PDB entry 8U49 | X-ray diffraction, 1.80 A resolution | chain A

[Chain A]
Name: Endoglucanase
Organism: Bacillus licheniformis DSM 13
Notes: EC 3.2.1.4
Reference sequence: Q65JI9 (Q65JI9_BACLD); residues 1-619 here correspond to UniProt positions 36-654 (UniProt number = residue number + 35)
Sequence (619 residues; each row starts with the number of its first residue):
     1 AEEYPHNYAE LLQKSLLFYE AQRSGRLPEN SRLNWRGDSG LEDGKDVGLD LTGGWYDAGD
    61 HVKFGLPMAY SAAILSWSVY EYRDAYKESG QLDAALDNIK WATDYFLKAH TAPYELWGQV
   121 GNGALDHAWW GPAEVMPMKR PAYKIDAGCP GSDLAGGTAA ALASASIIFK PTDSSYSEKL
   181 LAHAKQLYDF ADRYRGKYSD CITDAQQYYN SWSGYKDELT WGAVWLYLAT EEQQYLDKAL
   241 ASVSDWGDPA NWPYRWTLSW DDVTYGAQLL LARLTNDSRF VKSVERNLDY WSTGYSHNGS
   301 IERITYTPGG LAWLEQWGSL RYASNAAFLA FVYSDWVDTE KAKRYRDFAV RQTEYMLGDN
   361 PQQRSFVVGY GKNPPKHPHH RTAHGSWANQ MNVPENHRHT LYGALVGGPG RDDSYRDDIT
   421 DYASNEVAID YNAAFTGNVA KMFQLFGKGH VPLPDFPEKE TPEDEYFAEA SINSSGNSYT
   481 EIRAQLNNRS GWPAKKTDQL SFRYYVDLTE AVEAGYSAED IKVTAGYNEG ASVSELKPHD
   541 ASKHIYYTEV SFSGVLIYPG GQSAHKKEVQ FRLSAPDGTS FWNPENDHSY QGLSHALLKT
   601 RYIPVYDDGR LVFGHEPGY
Disordered / not traced: 1-2, 618-619
Disulfide bonds: C149-C201
Bound ions: Ca2+ site 1: S213, G214, D217, E218, D261; Na+: N396, D577; Ca2+ site 2: D507, E510, N583, N586, D587

[Overview]
S213, G214, D217, E218 and D261 form the Ca2+ site 1. The Na+ site is built by N396 and D577.
Chain A is Endoglucanase (Bacillus licheniformis DSM 13); the structure, The Apo Crystal Structure of BlCel9A
from Glycoside Hydrolase Family 9, was determined by X-ray diffraction together with 8U4A and 8U4F from the
same study.
